Entry 1VQ8 (X-ray diffraction, 2.20 A resolution); this record covers chains 0 and C of the 32 polymer chains in the assembly.

Chain 0:
Molecule: 23S ribosomal RNA
From: Haloarcula marismortui
Sequence (2922 nucleotides; each row starts with the number of its first residue):
     2 UUGGCUACUAUGCCAGCUGGUGGAUUGCUCGGCUCAGGCGCUGAUGAAGG
    52 ACGUGCCAAGCUGCGAUAAGCCAUGGGGAGCCGCACGGAGGCGAAGAACC
   102 AUGGAUUUCCGAAUGAGAAUCUCUCUAACAAUUGCUUCGCGCAAUGAGGA
   152 ACCCCGAGAACUGAAACAUCUCAGUAUCGGGAGGAACAGAAAACGCAAUG
   202 UGAUGUCGUUAGUAACCGCGAGUGAACGCGAUACAGCCCAAACCGAAGCC
   252 CUCACGGGCAAUGUGGUGUCAGGGCUACCUCUCAUCAGCCGACCGUCUCG
   302 ACGAAGUCUCUUGGAACAGAGCGUGAUACAGGGUGACAACCCCGUACUCG
   352 AGACCAGUACGACGUGCGGUAGUGCCAGAGUAGCGGGGGUUGGAUAUCCC
   402 UCGCGAAUAACGCAGGCAUCGACUGCGAAGGCUAAACACAACCUGAGACC
   452 GAUAGUGAACAAGUAGUGUGAACGAACGCUGCAAAGUACCCUCAGAAGGG
   502 AGGCGAAAUAGAGCAUGAAAUCAGUUGGCGAUCGAGCGACAGGGCAUACA
   552 AGGUCCCUCGACGAAUGACCGACGCGCGAGCGUCCAGUAAGACUCACGGG
   602 AAGCCGAUGUUCUGUCGUACGUUUUGAAAAACGAGCCAGGGAGUGUGUCU
   652 GCAUGGCAAGUCUAACCGGAGUAUCCGGGGAGGCACAGGGAAACCGACAU
   702 GGCCGCAGGGCUUUGCCCGAGGGCCGCCGUCUUCAAGGGCGGGGAGCCAU
   752 GUGGACACGACCCGAAUCCGGACGAUCUACGCAUGGACAAGAUGAAGCGU
   802 GCCGAAAGGCACGUGGAAGUCUGUUAGAGUUGGUGUCCUACAAUACCCUC
   852 UCGUGAUCUAUGUGUAGGGGUGAAAGGCCCAUCGAGUCCGGCAACAGCUG
   902 GUUCCAAUCGAAACAUGUCGAAGCAUGACCUCCGCCGAGGUAGUCUGUGA
   952 GGUAGAGCGACCGAUUGGUGUGUCCGCCUCCGAGAGGAGUCGGCACACCU
  1002 GUCAAACUCCAAACUUACAGACGCCGUUUGACGCGGGGAUUCCGGUGCGC
  1052 GGGGUAAGCCUGUGUACCAGGAGGGGAACAACCCAGAGAUAGGUUAAGGU
  1102 CCCCAAGUGUGGAUUAAGUGUAAUCCUCUGAAGGUGGUCUCGAGCCCUAG
  1152 ACAGCCGGGAGGUGAGCUUAGAAGCAGCUACCCUCUAAGAAAAGCGUAAC
  1202 AGCUUACCGGCCGAGGUUUGAGGCGCCCAAAAUGAUCGGGACUCAAAUCC
  1252 ACCACCGAGACCUGUCCGUACCACUCAUACUGGUAAUCGAGUAGAUUGGC
  1302 GCUCUAAUUGGAUGGAAGUAGGGGUGAAAACUCCUAUGGACCGAUUAGUG
  1352 ACGAAAAUCCUGGCCAUAGUAGCAGCGAUAGUCGGGUGAGAACCCCGACG
  1402 GCCUAAUGGAUAAGGGUUCCUCAGCACUGCUGAUCAGCUGAGGGUUAGCC
  1452 GGUCCUAAGUCAUACCGCAACUCGACUAUGACGAAAUGGGAAACGGGUUA
  1502 AUAUUCCCGUGCCACUAUGCAGUGAAAGUUGACGCCCUGGGGUCGAUCAC
  1552 GCUGGGCAUUCGCCCAGUCGAACCGUCCAACUCCGUGGAAGCCGUAAUGG
  1602 CAGGAAGCGGACGAACGGCGGCAUAGGGAAACGUGAUUCAACCUGGGGCC
  1652 CAUGAAAAGACGAGCAUAGUGUCCGUACCGAGAACCGACACAGGUGUCCA
  1702 UGGCGGCGAAAGCCAAGGCCUGUCGGGAGCAACCAACGUUAGGGAAUUCG
  1752 GCAAGUUAGUCCCGUACCUUCGGAAGAAGGGAUGCCUGCUCCGGAACGGA
  1802 GCAGGUCGCAGUGACUCGGAAGCUCGGACUGUCUAGUAACAACAUAGGUG
  1852 ACCGCAAAUCCGCAAGGACUCGUACGGUCACUGAAUCCUGCCCAGUGCAG
  1902 GUAUCUGAACACCUCGUACAAGAGGACGAAGGACCUGUCAACGGCGGGGG
  1952 UAACUAUGACCCUCUUAAGGUAGCGUAGUACCUUGCCGCAUCAGUAGCGG
  2002 CUUGCAUGAAUGGAUUAACCAGAGCUUCACUGUCCCAACGUUGGGCCCGG
  2052 UGAACUGUACAUUCCAGUGCGGAGUCUGGAGACACCCAGGGGGAAGCGAA
  2102 GACCCUAUGGAGCUUUACUGCAGGCUGUCGCUGAGACGUGGUCGCCGAUG
  2152 UGCAGCAUAGGUAGGAGACACUACACAGGUACCCGCGCUAGCGGGCCACC
  2202 GAGUCAACAGUGAAAUACUACCCGUCGGUGACUGCGACUCUCACUCCGGG
  2252 AGGAGGACACCGAUAGCCGGGCAGUUUGACUGGGGCGGUACGCGCUCGAA
  2302 AAGAUAUCGAGCGCGCCCUAUGGCUAUCUCAGCCGGGACAGAGACCCGGC
  2352 GAAGAGUGCAAGAGCAAAAGAUAGCUUGACAGUGUUCUUCCCAACGAGGA
  2402 ACGCUGACGCGAAAGCGUGGUCUAGCGAACCAAUUAGCCUGCUUGAUGCG
  2452 GGCAAUUGAUGACAGAAAAGCUACCCUAGGGAUAACAGAGUCGUCACUCG
  2502 CAAGAGCACAUAUCGACCGAGUGGCUUGCUACCUCGAUGUCGGUUCCCUC
  2552 CAUCCUGCCCGUGCAGAAGCGGGCAAGGGUGAGGUUGUUCGCCUAUUAAA
  2602 GGAGGUCGUGAGCUGGGUUUAGACCGUCGUGAGACAGGUCGGCUGCUAUC
  2652 UACUGGGUGUGUAAUGGUGUCUGACAAGAACGACCGUAUAGUACGAGAGG
  2702 AACUACGGUUGGUGGCCACUGGUGUACCGGUUGUUCGAGAGAGCACGUGC
  2752 CGGGUAGCCACGCCACACGGGGUAAGAGCUGAACGCAUCUAAGCUCGAAA
  2802 CCCACUUGGAAAAGAGACACCGCCGAGGUCCCGCGUACAAGACGCGGUCG
  2852 AUAGACUCGGGGUGUGCGCGUCGAGGUAACGAGACGUUAAGCCCACGAGC
  2902 ACUAACAGACCAAAGCCAUCAU
Disordered / not traced: 2-9, 126-127, 715, 971-998, 1560, 1952-1963, 2137-2236, 2339-2343, 2665-2666, 2915-2923
Modified residues: 1MA (6-hydro-1-methyladenosine-5'-monophosphate) at position 628, OMU (o2'-methyluridine 5'-monophosphate) at position 2587, OMG (o2'-methylguanosine-5'-monophosphate) at position 2588, UR3 (3-methyluridine-5'-monophoshate) at position 2619, PSU (pseudouridine-5'-monophosphate) at position 2621
Ion coordination: Na+ site 1: U12 (together with Sr2+) (shared with 1 residue of chain R); Mg2+ site 1 near G28 (its only coordinating residue here); Sr2+ site 1: C34, U457, A459; Na+ site 2: C40, C443; Na+ site 3: G56, A59, G61; Na+ site 4: G66, U107, U108; Sr2+ site 2: G84, C85 (shared with 1 residue of chain T); Sr2+ site 3: C85, A86, C87 (shared with 1 residue of chain T); Mg2+ site 2 near U115 (its only coordinating residue here); Na+ site 5: C130, U146, G147; Na+ site 6: C141, G142; Sr2+ site 4: G147, A183 (shared with 1 residue of chain M); 75 more Mg2+ sites not listed; 2 more K+ sites not listed; 59 more Na+ sites not listed; 86 more Sr2+ sites not listed
Ligand contacts: sparsomycin (SPS): A2486, C2487, U2541, UR3_2619, U2620, A2637

Chain C:
Protein: 50S ribosomal protein L4E
From: Haloarcula marismortui
UniProt: P12735 (RL4_HALMA); residue numbers follow UniProt; this construct covers 1-246
Chain sequence (246 residues; each row starts with the number of its first residue):
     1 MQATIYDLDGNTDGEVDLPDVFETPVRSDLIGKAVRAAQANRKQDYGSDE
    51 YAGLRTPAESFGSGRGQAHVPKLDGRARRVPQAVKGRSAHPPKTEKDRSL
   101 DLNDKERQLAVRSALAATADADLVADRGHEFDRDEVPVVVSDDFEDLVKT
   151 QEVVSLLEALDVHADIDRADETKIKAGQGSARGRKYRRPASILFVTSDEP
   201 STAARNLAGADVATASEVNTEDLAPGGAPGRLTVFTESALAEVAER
Ion coordination: Na+ site 1: Asp-45, Thr-94, Lys-96; Na+ site 2: Arg-55 (shared with G464(0), G475(0) of chain 0); Mg2+: Gly-86 (shared with G456(0) of chain 0)

Interface between chain 0 and chain C:
Residue-residue contacts (221):
  C29(0) / Gln-178(C)  phosphate contact
  U30(0) / Ala-181(C)  phosphate contact
  C34(0) / Gly-47(C)  hydrogen bond to the sugar
  C34(0) / Ser-48(C)  sugar contact
  C34(0) / Asp-49(C)  phosphate contact
  U35(0) / Asp-45(C)  hydrogen bond to the sugar
  U35(0) / Tyr-46(C)  sugar contact
  U35(0) / Gly-47(C)  sugar contact
  U35(0) / Asp-49(C)  phosphate contact
  U35(0) / Thr-94(C)  hydrogen bond to the phosphate
  C36(0) / Gln-44(C)  base contact
  C36(0) / Asp-45(C)  sugar contact
  C36(0) / Thr-94(C)  sugar contact
  G326(0) / Gln-151(C)  hydrogen bond to the phosphate
  G326(0) / Asn-206(C)  base contact
  A327(0) / Lys-149(C)  salt bridge to the phosphate
  A327(0) / Thr-150(C)  sugar contact
  A327(0) / Gln-151(C)  hydrogen bond to the base
  A327(0) / Val-154(C)  base contact
  A327(0) / Asn-206(C)  hydrogen bond to the base
  A327(0) / Leu-207(C)  base contact
  U328(0) / Val-148(C)  phosphate contact
  U328(0) / Lys-149(C)  salt bridge to the phosphate
  U328(0) / Thr-150(C)  hydrogen bond to the phosphate
  U328(0) / Thr-202(C)  sugar contact
  U328(0) / Arg-205(C)  phosphate contact
  A329(0) / Arg-205(C)  salt bridge to the phosphate
  A329(0) / Asn-206(C)  phosphate contact
  C330(0) / Asp-170(C)  base contact
  C330(0) / Arg-188(C)  base contact
  C330(0) / Asn-206(C)  hydrogen bond to the base
  C330(0) / Leu-207(C)  sugar contact
  G332(0) / Tyr-186(C)  phosphate contact
  G333(0) / Lys-185(C)  phosphate contact
  G333(0) / Tyr-186(C)  phosphate contact
  C338(0) / Ile-174(C)  sugar contact
  A339(0) / Ile-174(C)  phosphate contact
  A339(0) / Lys-185(C)  salt bridge to the phosphate
  A339(0) / Tyr-186(C)  hydrogen bond to the phosphate
  A347(0) / Arg-205(C)  hydrogen bond to the sugar
  A447(0) / Gln-44(C)  hydrogen bond to the sugar
  G448(0) / Gln-44(C)  hydrogen bond to the sugar
  G448(0) / Arg-184(C)  hydrogen bond to the sugar
  A449(0) / Lys-43(C)  base contact
  A449(0) / Gln-44(C)  hydrogen bond to the phosphate
  A449(0) / Arg-184(C)  phosphate contact
  C450(0) / Tyr-46(C)  sugar contact
  C450(0) / Arg-182(C)  salt bridge to the phosphate
  C450(0) / Arg-184(C)  salt bridge to the phosphate
  C451(0) / Arg-182(C)  salt bridge to the phosphate
  G452(0) / Gln-178(C)  hydrogen bond to the sugar
  G452(0) / Ala-181(C)  base contact
  G452(0) / Arg-182(C)  hydrogen bond to the base
  U454(0) / Val-84(C)  base contact
  A455(0) / Lys-85(C)  hydrogen bond to the phosphate
  U457(0) / Ser-48(C)  phosphate contact
  U457(0) / Asp-49(C)  hydrogen bond to the phosphate
  U457(0) / Ala-52(C)  phosphate contact
  U457(0) / Arg-55(C)  hydrogen bond to the phosphate
  G458(0) / Ala-52(C)  phosphate contact
  G458(0) / Gly-53(C)  hydrogen bond to the phosphate
  G458(0) / Arg-55(C)  salt bridge to the phosphate
  G458(0) / Lys-85(C)  hydrogen bond to the phosphate
  A459(0) / Lys-85(C)  salt bridge to the phosphate
  C474(0) / Pro-57(C)  phosphate contact
  C474(0) / Leu-73(C)  phosphate contact
  C474(0) / Asp-74(C)  hydrogen bond to the sugar
  G475(0) / Thr-56(C)  hydrogen bond to the phosphate
  G475(0) / Pro-57(C)  phosphate contact
  G475(0) / Leu-73(C)  phosphate contact
  G475(0) / Asp-74(C)  sugar contact
  A476(0) / Arg-76(C)  sugar contact
  A476(0) / Arg-78(C)  salt bridge to the phosphate
  A477(0) / Lys-85(C)  salt bridge to the phosphate
  G640(0) / Val-84(C)  base contact
  G641(0) / Gln-82(C)  hydrogen bond to the base
  G642(0) / Pro-81(C)  sugar contact
  G642(0) / Gln-82(C)  sugar contact
  A643(0) / Ala-89(C)  sugar contact
  A643(0) / His-90(C)  phosphate contact
  G644(0) / His-90(C)  sugar contact
  U645(0) / His-90(C)  hydrogen bond to the sugar
  U645(0) / Lys-93(C)  hydrogen bond to the base
  G646(0) / Lys-93(C)  sugar contact
  G646(0) / Glu-95(C)  sugar contact
  G646(0) / Lys-96(C)  phosphate contact
  U647(0) / Glu-95(C)  sugar contact
  U647(0) / Lys-96(C)  phosphate contact
  U647(0) / Asp-97(C)  hydrogen bond to the phosphate
  G656(0) / Arg-27(C)  phosphate contact
  G656(0) / Leu-30(C)  sugar contact
  G656(0) / Asn-103(C)  base contact
  G656(0) / Glu-106(C)  hydrogen bond to the sugar
  G657(0) / Arg-27(C)  salt bridge to the phosphate
  G657(0) / Asn-103(C)  base contact
  G657(0) / Lys-105(C)  sugar contact
  G657(0) / Glu-106(C)  sugar contact
  G657(0) / Leu-109(C)  phosphate contact
  C658(0) / Lys-105(C)  hydrogen bond to the sugar
  U662(0) / Lys-105(C)  salt bridge to the phosphate
  C663(0) / Asn-103(C)  phosphate contact
  C663(0) / Lys-105(C)  salt bridge to the phosphate
  U664(0) / Asn-103(C)  phosphate contact
  U664(0) / Asp-104(C)  hydrogen bond to the phosphate
  G670(0) / Glu-217(C)  hydrogen bond to the base
  A671(0) / Glu-217(C)  hydrogen bond to the sugar
  G672(0) / Pro-200(C)  base contact
  G672(0) / Ala-213(C)  base contact
  G672(0) / Thr-214(C)  hydrogen bond to the base
  G672(0) / Glu-217(C)  base contact
  G672(0) / Val-218(C)  hydrogen bond to the base
  G672(0) / Asn-219(C)  base contact
  G672(0) / Asp-222(C)  hydrogen bond to the base
  A674(0) / Gln-44(C)  base contact
  U675(0) / Ala-38(C)  hydrogen bond to the sugar
  U675(0) / Asn-41(C)  sugar contact
  U675(0) / Arg-42(C)  hydrogen bond to the sugar
  C676(0) / Ala-38(C)  phosphate contact
  C676(0) / Asn-41(C)  hydrogen bond to the phosphate
  C676(0) / Glu-217(C)  base contact
  C676(0) / Asn-219(C)  hydrogen bond to the sugar
  C677(0) / Arg-107(C)  salt bridge to the phosphate
  C677(0) / Ser-216(C)  hydrogen bond to the sugar
  C677(0) / Glu-217(C)  sugar contact
  C677(0) / Arg-246(C)  sugar contact
  G678(0) / Arg-107(C)  salt bridge to the phosphate
  G678(0) / Gln-108(C)  hydrogen bond to the phosphate
  G678(0) / Arg-246(C)  salt bridge to the phosphate
  C749(0) / Asn-103(C)  hydrogen bond to the sugar
  A750(0) / Lys-33(C)  base contact
  A750(0) / Asp-101(C)  hydrogen bond to the sugar
  A750(0) / Asn-103(C)  sugar contact
  U751(0) / Leu-100(C)  phosphate contact
  U751(0) / Asp-101(C)  hydrogen bond to the phosphate
  G752(0) / Leu-100(C)  phosphate contact
  C762(0) / His-90(C)  hydrogen bond to the sugar
  C763(0) / Pro-81(C)  phosphate contact
  C763(0) / Arg-87(C)  phosphate contact
  C763(0) / His-90(C)  phosphate contact
  C764(0) / Val-80(C)  phosphate contact
  C764(0) / Pro-81(C)  sugar contact
  C764(0) / Gln-82(C)  hydrogen bond to the sugar
  C764(0) / Arg-87(C)  salt bridge to the phosphate
  G765(0) / His-69(C)  hydrogen bond to the sugar
  G765(0) / Pro-71(C)  phosphate contact
  G765(0) / Val-80(C)  phosphate contact
  A766(0) / Ser-60(C)  hydrogen bond to the phosphate
  A766(0) / Gly-62(C)  phosphate contact
  A766(0) / His-69(C)  sugar contact
  C890(0) / Pro-57(C)  phosphate contact
  G891(0) / Pro-57(C)  phosphate contact
  A894(0) / Leu-54(C)  base contact
  A894(0) / Arg-87(C)  hydrogen bond to the base
  C1305(0) / Gly-177(C)  phosphate contact
  C1305(0) / Gln-178(C)  hydrogen bond to the phosphate
  C1305(0) / Gly-179(C)  phosphate contact
  C1305(0) / Arg-184(C)  hydrogen bond to the phosphate
  U1306(0) / Lys-43(C)  sugar contact
  U1306(0) / Lys-175(C)  salt bridge to the phosphate
  U1306(0) / Gly-179(C)  phosphate contact
  U1306(0) / Arg-184(C)  salt bridge to the phosphate
  A1307(0) / Gln-39(C)  hydrogen bond to the sugar
  A1307(0) / Lys-175(C)  salt bridge to the phosphate
  A1307(0) / Gly-226(C)  sugar contact
  A1308(0) / Arg-127(C)  hydrogen bond to the phosphate
  A1308(0) / Arg-187(C)  salt bridge to the phosphate
  A1308(0) / Pro-225(C)  hydrogen bond to the sugar
  A1308(0) / Gly-226(C)  sugar contact
  A1308(0) / Ala-228(C)  sugar contact
  U1309(0) / Arg-127(C)  salt bridge to the phosphate
  U1309(0) / Arg-168(C)  phosphate contact
  U1309(0) / Arg-187(C)  salt bridge to the phosphate
  U1309(0) / Pro-189(C)  phosphate contact
  U1309(0) / Ala-190(C)  hydrogen bond to the phosphate
  U1310(0) / Gly-128(C)  phosphate contact
  U1310(0) / Arg-168(C)  salt bridge to the phosphate
  U1310(0) / Lys-173(C)  base contact
  U1310(0) / Arg-187(C)  base contact
  G1311(0) / Lys-173(C)  base contact
  C1342(0) / Ile-174(C)  hydrogen bond to the base
  C1343(0) / Lys-173(C)  base contact
  C1343(0) / Ile-174(C)  hydrogen bond to the base
  C1343(0) / Ala-176(C)  base contact
  C1343(0) / Gly-177(C)  hydrogen bond to the phosphate
  G1344(0) / Lys-173(C)  hydrogen bond to the base
  G1344(0) / Ala-176(C)  phosphate contact
  A1348(0) / Arg-36(C)  hydrogen bond to the sugar
  G1349(0) / Arg-36(C)  salt bridge to the phosphate
  G1351(0) / Lys-96(C)  salt bridge to the phosphate
  A1352(0) / Tyr-46(C)  hydrogen bond to the phosphate
  A1352(0) / Ser-48(C)  base contact
  A1352(0) / Ser-88(C)  hydrogen bond to the base
  A1352(0) / His-90(C)  sugar contact
  A1352(0) / Pro-91(C)  sugar contact
  A1352(0) / Pro-92(C)  base contact
  A1358(0) / Gln-82(C)  base contact
  U1359(0) / Ser-63(C)  base contact
  U1359(0) / Gly-66(C)  base contact
  U1359(0) / Gln-67(C)  hydrogen bond to the base
  U1359(0) / Ala-68(C)  base contact
  U1359(0) / His-69(C)  hydrogen bond to the base
  C1360(0) / Ala-68(C)  phosphate contact
  C1360(0) / Val-70(C)  sugar contact
  C1360(0) / Gln-82(C)  base contact
  C1361(0) / Val-70(C)  sugar contact
  C1361(0) / Ala-77(C)  phosphate contact
  C1361(0) / Gln-82(C)  sugar contact
  C1361(0) / Ala-83(C)  sugar contact
  C1361(0) / Val-84(C)  hydrogen bond to the sugar
  U1362(0) / Arg-76(C)  hydrogen bond to the phosphate
  U1362(0) / Ala-77(C)  hydrogen bond to the phosphate
  U1362(0) / Val-84(C)  sugar contact
  G1363(0) / Arg-76(C)  salt bridge to the phosphate
  A2100(0) / Gly-64(C)  hydrogen bond to the phosphate
  A2100(0) / Arg-65(C)  phosphate contact
  A2100(0) / Gly-66(C)  phosphate contact
  A2101(0) / Ser-63(C)  hydrogen bond to the sugar
  A2101(0) / Gly-64(C)  hydrogen bond to the phosphate
  A2101(0) / Arg-65(C)  phosphate contact
  A2101(0) / Gly-66(C)  hydrogen bond to the phosphate
  A2479(0) / Ser-63(C)  phosphate contact
Interface residues without a listed pair, chain 0 (96 interface residues in all): G456, G467, G680, G760, A761, A767, G892, A1345, U1350
Interface residues without a listed pair, chain C (119 interface residues in all): Asp-29, Ala-37, Ala-40, Tyr-51, Phe-61, Lys-72, Gly-75, Leu-102, Val-111, Thr-172, Gly-183, Ala-203, Ala-208, Val-212, Glu-221

In short:
96 residues of chain 0 face 119 of chain C across their interface; the contacts include 71 hydrogen bonds and
28 salt bridges. Among the polar pairs are A327(0)/Gln-151(C), A327(0)/Asn-206(C) and C330(0)/Asn-206(C).
Chain 0 binds sparsomycin. C34(0), U457(0) and A459(0) form the Sr2+ site 1.
Here chain 0 is 23S ribosomal RNA and chain C is 50S ribosomal protein L4E, both from Haloarcula marismortui.
Entry 1VQ8 (The structure of CCDA-PHE-CAP-BIO and the antibiotic sparsomycin bound to the large ribosomal
subunit of haloarcula ...) was determined by X-ray diffraction, deposited together with 1VQ4, 1VQ5, 1VQ9,
1VQK, 1VQL, 1VQM, 1VQO and 1VQP.
